7Q3L - chains B and A of the 9 polymer chains in the assembly; structure by electron microscopy, 2.21 A resolution.

== Chain B ==
Name: Splicing factor 3B subunit 2
Source organism: Homo sapiens
UniProt: Q13435 (SF3B2_HUMAN); numbering as in UniProt (aligned over 1-895)
Sequence (895 residues; numbered 1 to 895; the number before each row is that of its first residue):
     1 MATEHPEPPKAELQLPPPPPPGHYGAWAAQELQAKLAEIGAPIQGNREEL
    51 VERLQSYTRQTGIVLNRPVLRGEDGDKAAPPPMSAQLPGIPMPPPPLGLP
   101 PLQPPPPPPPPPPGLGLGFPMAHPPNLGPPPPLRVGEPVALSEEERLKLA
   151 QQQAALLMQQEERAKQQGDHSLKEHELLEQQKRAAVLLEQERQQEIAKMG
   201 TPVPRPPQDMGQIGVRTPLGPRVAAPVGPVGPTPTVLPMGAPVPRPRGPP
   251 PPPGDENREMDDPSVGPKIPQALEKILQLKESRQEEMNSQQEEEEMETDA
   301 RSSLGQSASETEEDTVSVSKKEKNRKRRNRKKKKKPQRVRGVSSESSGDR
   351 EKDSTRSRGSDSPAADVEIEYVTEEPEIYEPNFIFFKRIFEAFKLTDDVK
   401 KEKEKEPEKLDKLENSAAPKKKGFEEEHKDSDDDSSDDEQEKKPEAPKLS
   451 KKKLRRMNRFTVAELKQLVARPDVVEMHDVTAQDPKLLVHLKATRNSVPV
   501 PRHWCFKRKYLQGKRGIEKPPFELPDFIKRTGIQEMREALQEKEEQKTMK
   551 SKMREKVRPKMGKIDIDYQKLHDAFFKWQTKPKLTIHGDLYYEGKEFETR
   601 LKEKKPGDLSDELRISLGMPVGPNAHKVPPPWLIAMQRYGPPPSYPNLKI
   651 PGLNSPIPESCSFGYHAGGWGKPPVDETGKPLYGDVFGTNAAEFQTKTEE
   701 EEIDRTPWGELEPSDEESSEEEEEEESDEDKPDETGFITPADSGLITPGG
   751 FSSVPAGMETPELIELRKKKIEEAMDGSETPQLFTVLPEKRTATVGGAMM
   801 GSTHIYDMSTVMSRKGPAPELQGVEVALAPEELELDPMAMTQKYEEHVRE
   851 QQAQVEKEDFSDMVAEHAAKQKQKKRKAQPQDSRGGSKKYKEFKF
Not modelled in the structure: 1-451, 514-521, 531-567, 598-702, 712-895
Curated features (UniProtKB/Swiss-Prot):
  - modified residue: Arg222 (Omega-N-methylarginine), Arg245 (Omega-N-methylarginine), Arg247 (Omega-N-methylarginine), Lys275 (N6-acetyllysine), Ser289 (Phosphoserine), Thr298 (Phosphothreonine), Ser307 (Phosphoserine), Ser309 (Phosphoserine), Thr311 (Phosphothreonine), Ser317 (Phosphoserine), Ser360 (Phosphoserine), Ser362 (Phosphoserine), Ser431 (Phosphoserine), Ser435 (Phosphoserine), Ser436 (Phosphoserine), Arg508 (Omega-N-methylarginine), Arg515 (Omega-N-methylarginine), Thr780 (Phosphothreonine), Ser861 (Phosphoserine)
  - cross-link (Glycyl lysine isopeptide (Lys-Gly)): Lys10 (interchain with G-Cter in SUMO2), Lys280 (interchain with G-Cter in SUMO2), Lys400 (interchain with G-Cter in SUMO2), Lys412 (interchain with G-Cter in SUMO2), Lys492 (interchain with G-Cter in SUMO2), Lys543 (interchain with G-Cter in SUMO2), Lys770 (interchain with G-Cter in SUMO2), Lys790 (interchain with G-Cter in SUMO2), Lys843 (interchain with G-Cter in SUMO2), Lys857 (interchain with G-Cter in SUMO2)
  - natural variant: Gln103 to Phe895 (deletion: In CFM1), Arg638 to Phe895 (deletion: In CFM1)
  - mutagenesis: Arg471 (R471K: Does not affect methylation by PRMT9), Arg495 (R495K: Does not affect methylation by PRMT9), Arg502 (R502K: Does not affect methylation by PRMT9), Phe506 (F506A: Does not affect methylation by PRMT9; when associated with A-510), Lys507 (K507A: Moderately diminished formation of omega-N monomethylarginine but greatly reduced formation of symmetrical dimethylarginine; when associated with A-509 ...), Arg508 (R508K: Abolishes interaction with SMN1; Abolishes methylation by PRMT9. Abolishes formation of omega-N monomethylarginine and formation of symmetrical dimethylarginine; when associated with R-507 ...), Lys509 (K509A: Moderately diminished formation of omega-N monomethylarginine but greatly reduced formation of symmetrical dimethylarginine; when associated with A-507 ...), Tyr510 (Y510A: Does not affect methylation by PRMT9; when associated with A-506), Arg515 (R515K: Does not affect methylation by PRMT9), Arg530 (R530K: Does not affect methylation by PRMT9), Arg537 (R537K: Does not affect methylation by PRMT9)

== Chain A ==
Name: Splicing factor 3B subunit 1
Source organism: Homo sapiens
UniProt: O75533 (SF3B1_HUMAN); residues 1-1304 here = UniProt positions 1-1304
Sequence (1304 residues; each row starts with the number of its first residue):
     1 MAKIAKTHEDIEAQIREIQGKKAALDEAQGVGLDSTGYYDQEIYGGSDSR
    51 FAGYVTSIAATELEDDDDDYSSSTSLLGQKKPGYHAPVALLNDIPQSTEQ
   101 YDPFAEHRPPKIADREDEYKKHRRTMIISPERLDPFADGGKTPDPKMNAR
   151 TYMDVMREQHLTKEEREIRQQLAEKAKAGELKVVNGAAASQPPSKRKRRW
   201 DQTADQTPGATPKKLSSWDQAETPGHTPSLRWDETPGRAKGSETPGATPG
   251 SKIWDPTPSHTPAGAATPGRGDTPGHATPGHGGATSSARKNRWDETPKTE
   301 RDTPGHGSGWAETPRTDRGGDSIGETPTPGASKRKSRWDETPASQMGGST
   351 PVLTPGKTPIGTPAMNMATPTPGHIMSMTPEQLQAWRWEREIDERNRPLS
   401 DEELDAMFPEGYKVLPPPAGYVPIRTPARKLTATPTPLGGMTGFHMQTED
   451 RTMKSVNDQPSGNLPFLKPDDIQYFDKLLVDVDESTLSPEEQKERKIMKL
   501 LLKIKNGTPPMRKAALRQITDKAREFGAGPLFNQILPLLMSPTLEDQERH
   551 LLVKVIDRILYKLDDLVRPYVHKILVVIEPLLIDEDYYARVEGREIISNL
   601 AKAAGLATMISTMRPDIDNMDEYVRNTTARAFAVVASALGIPSLLPFLKA
   651 VCKSKKSWQARHTGIKIVQQIAILMGCAILPHLRSLVEIIEHGLVDEQQK
   701 VRTISALAIAALAEAATPYGIESFDSVLKPLWKGIRQHRGKGLAAFLKAI
   751 GYLIPLMDAEYANYYTREVMLILIREFQSPDEEMKKIVLKVVKQCCGTDG
   801 VEANYIKTEILPPFFKHFWQHRMALDRRNYRQLVDTTVELANKVGAAEII
   851 SRIVDDLKDEAEQYRKMVMETIEKIMGNLGAADIDHKLEEQLIDGILYAF
   901 QEQTTEDSVMLNGFGTVVNALGKRVKPYLPQICGTVLWRLNNKSAKVRQQ
   951 AADLISRTAVVMKTCQEEKLMGHLGVVLYEYLGEEYPEVLGSILGALKAI
  1001 VNVIGMHKMTPPIKDLLPRLTPILKNRHEKVQENCIDLVGRIADRGAEYV
  1051 SAREWMRICFELLELLKAHKKAIRRATVNTFGYIAKAIGPHDVLATLLNN
  1101 LKVQERQNRVCTTVAIAIVAETCSPFTVLPALMNEYRVPELNVQNGVLKS
  1151 LSFLFEYIGEMGKDYIYAVTPLLEDALMDRDLVHRQTASAVVQHMSLGVY
  1201 GFGCEDSLNHLLNYVWPNVFETSPHVIQAVMGALEGLRVAIGPCRMLQYC
  1251 LQGLFHPARKVRDVYWKIYNSIYIGSQDALIAHYPRIYNDDKNTYIRYEL
  1301 DYIL
Not modelled in the structure: 1-490
Curated features (UniProtKB/Swiss-Prot):
  - region: Gly529 to Arg568 (Interaction with SF3B14), Gln547 to His550 (Interaction with PHF5A), Glu1156, Tyr1157 (Interaction with PHF5A)
  - site: Pro469 (Interaction with RNA), Tyr587 (Interaction with RNA), Glu592 (Interaction with PHF5A), Lys602 (Interaction with SF3B3), Cys677 (Interaction with SF3B3), Cys1035 (Interaction with RNA), Tyr1049 (Interaction with RNA), Leu1141 (Interaction with RNA), Glu1205 (Interaction with SF3B3)
  - modified residue: Thr125 (Phosphothreonine), Ser129 (Phosphoserine), Lys141 (N6-acetyllysine), Thr142 (Phosphothreonine), Arg157 (Citrulline), Ser194 (Phosphoserine), Thr203 (Phosphothreonine), Thr207 (Phosphothreonine), Thr211 (Phosphothreonine), Lys214 (N6-acetyllysine), Thr223 (Phosphothreonine), Thr227 (Phosphothreonine), Ser229 (Phosphoserine), Thr235 (Phosphothreonine), Thr244 (Phosphothreonine), Thr248 (Phosphothreonine), Thr257 (Phosphothreonine), Thr261 (Phosphothreonine), Thr267 (Phosphothreonine), Thr273 (Phosphothreonine) and 22 more in UniProt
  - cross-link (Glycyl lysine isopeptide (Lys-Gly)): Lys214 (interchain with G-Cter in SUMO2), Lys413 (interchain with G-Cter in SUMO1), Lys430 (interchain with G-Cter in SUMO2)
  - mutagenesis: Trp200 (W200A: Abolishes interaction with RBM39; when associated with A-218; A-232; A-254; A-293; A-310 and A-338), Trp218 (W218A: Abolishes interaction with RBM39; when associated with A-200; A-232; A-254; A-293; A-310 and A-338), Thr223 (T223A: No effect on interaction with PPP1R8), Thr227 (T227A: No effect on interaction with PPP1R8), Trp232 (W232A: Abolishes interaction with RBM39; when associated with A-200; A-218; A-254; A-293; A-310 and A-338), Thr235 (T235A: No effect on interaction with PPP1R8), Thr244 (T244A: Slight inhibition of interaction with PPP1R8), Thr248 (T248A: Slight inhibition of interaction with PPP1R8), Trp254 (W254A: Abolishes interaction with RBM39; when associated with A-200; A-218; A-232; A-293; A-310 and A-338), Thr257 (T257A: No effect on interaction with PPP1R8), Thr261 (T261A: Slight inhibition of interaction with PPP1R8), Thr267 (T267A: No effect on interaction with PPP1R8), 9 further mutagenesis entries in UniProt

== How chain B and chain A interact ==
Contacting residue pairs - 100 pairs, chain B then chain A:
  His478(B) - Pro1257(A)
  Asp479(B) - Pro1257(A)
  Thr481(B) - Pro1257(A)
  Ala482(B) - Phe1255(A)
  Ala482(B) - Pro1257(A)
  Lys486(B) - Asp1290(A)  salt bridge
  Leu487(B) - Phe1255(A)  hydrophobic
  Leu488(B) - Gln1252(A)
  Leu488(B) - Phe1255(A)
  Leu488(B) - His1256(A)
  Leu488(B) - Pro1257(A)
  His490(B) - Arg1286(A)  hydrogen bond (side chain-backbone)
  His490(B) - Ile1287(A)
  His490(B) - Tyr1288(A)
  Leu491(B) - Leu1251(A)
  Leu491(B) - Gln1252(A)
  Leu491(B) - Phe1255(A)  hydrophobic
  Lys492(B) - Gln1252(A)
  Asn496(B) - Gln1248(A)
  Ser497(B) - Gln1248(A)
  Ser497(B) - Leu1251(A)
  Ser497(B) - Gln1252(A)  hydrogen bond
  Val498(B) - Gln1248(A)  hydrogen bond (backbone-backbone)
  Val498(B) - Tyr1249(A)  hydrophobic
  Val498(B) - Gln1252(A)
  Pro499(B) - Gln1252(A)
  Val500(B) - Phe1220(A)  hydrophobic
  Val500(B) - Gln1252(A)
  Val500(B) - Gly1253(A)
  Val500(B) - Tyr1265(A)
  Pro501(B) - Trp1216(A)
  Pro501(B) - Phe1220(A)
  Pro501(B) - Tyr1265(A)
  His503(B) - Pro1217(A)
  His503(B) - Phe1220(A)
  Trp504(B) - Phe1220(A)  hydrophobic
  Trp504(B) - His1256(A)
  Trp504(B) - Ala1258(A)  hydrophobic
  Trp504(B) - Val1261(A)  hydrophobic
  Lys509(B) - Phe1220(A)  hydrogen bond (side chain-backbone)
  Lys509(B) - Glu1221(A)  salt bridge
  Lys509(B) - Thr1222(A)  hydrogen bond
  Tyr510(B) - Arg1185(A)
  Tyr510(B) - Pro1217(A)
  Tyr510(B) - Asn1218(A)
  Leu511(B) - Met1178(A)
  Leu511(B) - Asp1179(A)
  Leu511(B) - Arg1180(A)  hydrogen bond (backbone-side chain)
  Leu511(B) - Arg1185(A)
  Gln512(B) - Arg1180(A)  hydrogen bond (backbone-side chain)
  Gly513(B) - Arg1180(A)  hydrogen bond (backbone-side chain)
  Phe522(B) - Met1133(A)
  Phe522(B) - Tyr1136(A)  hydrophobic
  Phe522(B) - Arg1137(A)
  Phe522(B) - Pro1171(A)
  Phe522(B) - Leu1172(A)
  Phe522(B) - Asp1175(A)  hydrogen bond (backbone-side chain)
  Glu523(B) - Arg1137(A)  salt bridge
  Leu524(B) - Met1133(A)  hydrophobic
  Leu524(B) - Asn1134(A)
  Leu524(B) - Arg1137(A)
  Pro525(B) - Ala1168(A)
  Phe527(B) - Ala1168(A)  hydrophobic
  Ile528(B) - Pro1130(A)  hydrophobic
  Tyr568(B) - Ser1124(A)  hydrogen bond
  Tyr568(B) - Phe1126(A)
  Leu571(B) - Phe1126(A)
  Leu571(B) - Thr1127(A)
  His572(B) - Phe1126(A)
  Phe575(B) - Phe1126(A)  hydrophobic
  Phe575(B) - Tyr1165(A)  hydrophobic
  Phe575(B) - Ala1168(A)  hydrophobic
  Phe576(B) - Phe1126(A)  hydrophobic
  Phe576(B) - Asp1164(A)
  Phe576(B) - Tyr1165(A)
  Gln579(B) - Asp1164(A)
  Gln579(B) - Tyr1167(A)
  Gln579(B) - Ala1168(A)
  Pro582(B) - Tyr1167(A)
  Lys583(B) - His1210(A)
  Leu584(B) - Asp1206(A)
  Leu584(B) - Ser1207(A)
  Leu584(B) - His1210(A)
  Thr585(B) - His1210(A)  hydrogen bond (backbone-side chain)
  Thr585(B) - Asn1213(A)  hydrogen bond
  Ile586(B) - Asn1213(A)  hydrogen bond (backbone-side chain)
  His587(B) - Asn1209(A)
  His587(B) - Arg1245(A)  hydrogen bond
  His587(B) - Gln1248(A)  hydrogen bond
  His587(B) - Tyr1249(A)
  Gly588(B) - Asn1213(A)
  Gly588(B) - Tyr1249(A)  hydrogen bond (backbone-side chain)
  Asp589(B) - Asn1213(A)
  Leu590(B) - Asn1213(A)
  Leu590(B) - Trp1216(A)
  Leu590(B) - Tyr1249(A)  hydrophobic
  Tyr591(B) - Met1178(A)  hydrophobic
  Tyr591(B) - Asn1213(A)  hydrogen bond (backbone-backbone)
  Tyr591(B) - Tyr1214(A)  hydrophobic
  Tyr591(B) - Pro1217(A)
Interface residues without a listed pair, chain B (49 interface residues in all): Gln483, Thr494, Lys581, Glu596
Interface residues without a listed pair, chain A (51 interface residues in all): Thr1170, Leu1177, Arg1262, Pro1285

== Summary ==
49 residues of chain B face 51 of chain A across their interface; the contacts include 17 hydrogen bonds and 3
salt bridges. Polar contacts include Lys486(B)-Asp1290(A), Lys509(B)-Glu1221(A) and Glu523(B)-Arg1137(A).
UniProt lists 11 mutagenesis sites on chain B; 21 mutagenesis sites on chain A.
Chain B is Splicing factor 3B subunit 2 and chain A is Splicing factor 3B subunit 1, both from Homo sapiens;
the structure, Human 17S U2 snRNP 5' domain, was determined by electron microscopy (same publication as 7Q4O
and 7Q4P).
